PDB entry 4MKM | X-ray diffraction, 1.75 A resolution | chain A

# Chain A
Name: Putative surface anchored protein
Source organism: Clostridium perfringens B
Notes: fragment: domain 1 and domain 2
Reference sequence: B1R775 (B1R775_CLOPF); residues 2-335 here correspond to UniProt positions 292-625 (UniProt number = residue number + 290)
Chain sequence (350 residues; numbered 1 to 350; the number before each row is that of its first residue):
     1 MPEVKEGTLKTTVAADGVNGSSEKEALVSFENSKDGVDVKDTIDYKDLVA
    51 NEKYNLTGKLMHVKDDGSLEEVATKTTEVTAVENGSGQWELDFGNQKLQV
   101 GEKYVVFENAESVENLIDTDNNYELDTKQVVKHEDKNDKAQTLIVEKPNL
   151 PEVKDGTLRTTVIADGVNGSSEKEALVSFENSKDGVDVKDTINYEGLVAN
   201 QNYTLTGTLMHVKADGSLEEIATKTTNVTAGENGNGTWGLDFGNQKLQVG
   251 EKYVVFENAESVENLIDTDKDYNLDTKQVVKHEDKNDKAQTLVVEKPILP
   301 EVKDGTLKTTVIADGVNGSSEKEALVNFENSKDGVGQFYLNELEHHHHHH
Unresolved in the structure: 1-5, 298-350
Differences from the reference sequence: expression tag (1, 336-350)
Modified / non-standard residues: Mse1 (selenomethionine); Mse61 (selenomethionine; parent Met); Mse210 (selenomethionine; parent Met)
Covalent attachments: covalent link Thr11-Gln141, Thr160-Gln290
Bound ions: Ca2+ site 1: Asp16, Asn32, Asp35, Gly36; Ca2+ site 2: Asp118, Asp120, Asn122, Glu124, Asp126; Ca2+ site 3: Asp165, Asn181, Asp184, Gly185; Ca2+ site 4: Asp267, Asp269, Asp271, Asn273, Asp275
What the authors report for this chain:
  - Ca2+ coordination: Asp165, Asn181, Asp184, Gly185, Asp267, Asp269, Asp271, Asn273, Asp275
  - contacts within the chain: Thr11-Gln141 (covalent link), Thr160-Gln290 (covalent link)
  - catalytic residues: Thr11, Asp41, Glu108, His133, Asp138 (proposed by the authors, not directly observed)
  - mutagenesis - T11A, D138A, Q141A: decreased stability

# Overview
Asp16, Asn32, Asp35 and Gly36 form the Ca2+ site 1. The Ca2+ site 2 is built by Asp118, Asp120, Asn122, Glu124
and Asp126. From the paper: catalytic residues Thr11, Asp41 and Glu108 among others; T11A, D138A and Q141A
reduce stability.
Chain A is Putative surface anchored protein (Clostridium perfringens B); the structure, Repeat domains 1 & 2
of Clostridium perfringens Cpe0147, was determined by X-ray diffraction together with 4NI6 from the same
study.
